1FXK - chains A and C of the 3 polymer chains in the assembly; structure by X-ray diffraction, 2.30 A resolution.

Chain A:
Name: Prefoldin
Organism: Methanothermobacter thermautotrophicus
UniProt: O26774 (PFDB_METTH); residues 5-111 here = UniProt positions 5-111
Chain sequence (107 residues; each row starts with the number of its first residue):
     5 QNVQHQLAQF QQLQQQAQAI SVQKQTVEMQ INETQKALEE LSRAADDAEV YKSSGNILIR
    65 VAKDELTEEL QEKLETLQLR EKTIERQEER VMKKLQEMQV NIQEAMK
Modified positions: Mse33, Mse96, Mse102, Mse110 (selenomethionine; parent Met)

Chain C:
Name: Protein (prefoldin)
Organism: Methanothermobacter thermautotrophicus
UniProt: O27646 (PFDA_METTH); numbering as in UniProt (aligned over 9-133)
Chain sequence (133 residues; each row starts with the number of its first residue):
     5 AALAEIVAQL NIYQSQVELI QQQMEAVRAT ISELEILEKT LSDIQGKDGS ETLVPVGAGS
    65 FIKAELKDTS EVIMSVGAGV AIKKNFEDAM ESIKSQKNEL ESTLQKMGEN LRAITDIMMK
   125 LSPQAEELLA AVA
Reported in the primary citation:
  - self-association interface (contacts with another copy of this molecule): G53 to L70

Interface between chain A and chain C:
Pairs across the interface (23; chain A residue first):
  Q8(A) - P127(C)
  H9(A) - M123(C)
  A12(A) - M123(C)  hydrophobic
  Y55(A) - E55(C)
  Y55(A) - L57(C)  hydrophobic
  Y55(A) - K67(C)  hydrogen bond
  K56(A) - D47(C)  salt bridge
  S58(A) - K43(C)
  S58(A) - T44(C)  hydrogen bond (backbone-side chain)
  S58(A) - D47(C)  hydrogen bond
  G59(A) - I40(C)
  N60(A) - P59(C)
  I61(A) - T44(C)
  I61(A) - T56(C)
  I61(A) - L57(C)
  L62(A) - T56(C)  hydrogen bond (backbone-side chain)
  L62(A) - L57(C)  hydrogen bond (backbone-backbone)
  L62(A) - F65(C)  hydrophobic
  I63(A) - D47(C)
  I63(A) - I48(C)  hydrophobic
  I63(A) - E55(C)
  R64(A) - E55(C)  salt bridge
  E69(A) - K51(C)  salt bridge
Other interface residues (no listed pair), chain A (15 interface residues in all): E53, V65
Other interface residues (no listed pair), chain C (15 interface residues in all): S54

In short:
The chain A/chain C interface involves 15 residues from each chain; the contacts include 5 hydrogen bonds and
3 salt bridges. Polar pairs include K56(A)-D47(C), R64(A)-E55(C) and E69(A)-K51(C). From the paper: a
self-association interface involving G53(C).
Chain A is Prefoldin and chain C is Protein (prefoldin), both from Methanothermobacter thermautotrophicus; the
structure, Crystal structure of archaeal prefoldin (gimc), was determined by X-ray diffraction.
